3QI5 - chains A and C of the 3 polymer chains in the assembly; structure by X-ray diffraction, 2.20 A resolution.

Chain A:
Protein: DNA-3-methyladenine glycosylase
Organism: Homo sapiens
Notes: EC 3.2.2.21; fragment: delta79AAG
UniProt: P29372 (3MG_HUMAN); residues 84-298 here = UniProt positions 84-298
Sequence (219 residues; each row starts with the number of its first residue):
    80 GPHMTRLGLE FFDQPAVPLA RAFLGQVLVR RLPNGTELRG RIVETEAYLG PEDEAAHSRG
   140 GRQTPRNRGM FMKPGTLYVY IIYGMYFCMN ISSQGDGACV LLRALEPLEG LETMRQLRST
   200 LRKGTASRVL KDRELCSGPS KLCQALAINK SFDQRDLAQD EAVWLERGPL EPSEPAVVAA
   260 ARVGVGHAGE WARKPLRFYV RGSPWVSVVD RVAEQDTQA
Disordered / not traced: 203-207, 265-268, 295-298
Construct notes: expression tag (80-83)
Swiss-Prot annotation at these positions:
  - modified residue: Ser252 (Phosphoserine)
What the authors report for this chain:
  - binding site for the 13-nt DNA strand: Tyr162, Met164
  - binding site for the 13-nt DNA strand (chain C): Tyr127, His136, Tyr159, Asn169, Arg182
  - specificity-determining residues: His136
  - mutagenesis - N169A (4-fold), N169L: decreased binding to epsilonC:G 25-mer
  - catalytic residues: Glu125
  - contacts within the chain: Glu125-Tyr127 (hydrogen bond)
  - conformationally variable residues (side-chain flip): Arg182

Chain C:
Molecule: 13-nt DNA strand
Sequence (13 nucleotides; numbered 1 to 13; the number before each row is that of its first residue):
     1 GACATGXTTG CCT
Modified / non-standard residues: EDC (N3,N4-etheno-2'-deoxycytidine-5'-monophosphate) at position 7

Interface between chain A and chain C:
Contacting residue pairs (34):
  Tyr127(A) - EDC_7(C)  hydrogen bond to the sugar
  Ala134(A) - EDC_7(C)  base contact
  Ala135(A) - EDC_7(C)  base contact
  His136(A) - EDC_7(C)  salt bridge to the phosphate
  Met149(A) - EDC_7(C)  base contact
  Tyr157(A) - EDC_7(C)  base contact
  Tyr159(A) - EDC_7(C)  hydrogen bond to the phosphate
  Ile161(A) - DG6(C)  phosphate contact
  Ile161(A) - EDC_7(C)  phosphate contact
  Ile161(A) - DT8(C)  sugar contact
  Tyr162(A) - DG6(C)  sugar contact
  Tyr162(A) - DT8(C)  stacking on the base
  Gly163(A) - DG6(C)  base contact
  Tyr165(A) - DT8(C)  base contact
  Tyr165(A) - DT9(C)  sugar contact
  Asn169(A) - EDC_7(C)  base contact
  Cys178(A) - EDC_7(C)  base contact
  Leu180(A) - EDC_7(C)  base contact
  Arg182(A) - EDC_7(C)  phosphate contact
  Arg182(A) - DT8(C)  salt bridge to the phosphate
  Arg197(A) - DG10(C)  salt bridge to the phosphate
  Lys202(A) - DG10(C)  sugar contact
  Gly217(A) - DT9(C)  phosphate contact
  Pro218(A) - DT8(C)  phosphate contact
  Pro218(A) - DT9(C)  phosphate contact
  Ser219(A) - DT8(C)  hydrogen bond to the phosphate
  Ser219(A) - DT9(C)  hydrogen bond to the phosphate
  Lys220(A) - DT9(C)  hydrogen bond to the phosphate
  Lys220(A) - DG10(C)  phosphate contact
  Val262(A) - EDC_7(C)  sugar contact
  Val262(A) - DT8(C)  phosphate contact
  Gly263(A) - EDC_7(C)  sugar contact
  Gly263(A) - DT8(C)  phosphate contact
  Val264(A) - EDC_7(C)  sugar contact
Also at the interface, not in a pair above, chain A (26 interface residues in all): Glu125, Cys167

In short:
The interface between chain A and chain C involves 26 residues on one side and 5 on the other; the contacts
include 5 hydrogen bonds, 3 salt bridges and 1 aromatic stacking contact. Polar contacts include
Tyr127(A)-EDC_7(C), Tyr159(A)-EDC_7(C) and Ser219(A)-DT8(C). The paper reports the catalytic residue
Glu125(A); N169A and N169L of chain A reduce binding to epsilonC:G 25-mer.
Chain A is DNA-3-methyladenine glycosylase (Homo sapiens) and chain C is a 13-nt DNA strand; the structure,
Crystal structure of human alkyladenine DNA glycosylase in complex with 3,N4-ethenocystosine containing duplex
DNA, was determined by X-ray diffraction.
